Entry 7XN6 (electron microscopy, 3.45 A resolution); this record covers chains A and C of the 4 polymer chains in the assembly.

[Chain A (and C)]
Protein: Caspase-3
Source organism: Homo sapiens
Notes: EC 3.4.22.56; chain C of this document is another copy of the same molecule, construct and numbering; everything in this record applies to it too
UniProt: P42574 (CASP3_HUMAN); residues 1-277 here = UniProt positions 1-277
Amino-acid sequence (277 residues; numbered 1 to 277; the number before each row is that of its first residue):
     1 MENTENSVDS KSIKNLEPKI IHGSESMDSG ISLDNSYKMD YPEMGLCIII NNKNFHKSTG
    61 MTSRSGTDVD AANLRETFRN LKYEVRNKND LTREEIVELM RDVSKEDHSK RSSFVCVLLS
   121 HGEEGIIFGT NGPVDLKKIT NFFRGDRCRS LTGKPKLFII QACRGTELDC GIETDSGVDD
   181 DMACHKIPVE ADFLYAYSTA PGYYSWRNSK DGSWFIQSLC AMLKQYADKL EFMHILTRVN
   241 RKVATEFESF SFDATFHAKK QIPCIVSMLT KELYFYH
Disordered / not traced: 1-34, 164-184, 250-259, 277 (chain C: 1-34, 54-67, 122-132, 163-185, 202-211, 247-260, 277)
Modified / non-standard residues: R207 (ADP-riboxanated arginine; A1LTQ)
Swiss-Prot annotation at these positions:
  - active site: H121, C163
  - modified residue: M1 (N-acetylmethionine), K11 (N6-acetyllysine), S26 (Phosphoserine), C163 (S-nitrosocysteine)
  - mutagenesis: D9 (D9A: In P3-D3A mutant; abolished cleavage and activation, leading to prevent thiol protease activity; when associated with A-28 and A-175), D28 (D28A: In P3-D3A mutant; abolished cleavage and activation, leading to prevent thiol protease activity; when associated with A-9 and A-175), D175 (D175A: In P3-D3A mutant; abolished cleavage and activation, leading to prevent thiol protease activity; when associated with A-9 and A-28)

[How chain A and chain C interact]
Residue-residue contacts (33):
  N35(A) - R238(C)
  N35(A) - R241(C)
  E124(A) - K186(C)  salt bridge
  H185(A) - I187(C)
  V189(A) - I262(C)
  V189(A) - C264(C)  hydrophobic
  E190(A) - I262(C)
  A191(A) - I262(C)
  E231(A) - H234(C)  salt bridge
  H234(A) - E231(C)  salt bridge
  H234(A) - H234(C)
  H234(A) - E272(C)  salt bridge
  T237(A) - T270(C)
  R238(A) - N35(C)
  N240(A) - M268(C)
  N240(A) - L269(C)
  R241(A) - N35(C)  hydrogen bond
  R241(A) - T270(C)
  R241(A) - K271(C)
  I262(A) - V189(C)
  I262(A) - E190(C)
  I262(A) - A191(C)
  P263(A) - M268(C)
  I265(A) - I265(C)
  I265(A) - V266(C)
  I265(A) - S267(C)  hydrogen bond (backbone-backbone)
  V266(A) - I265(C)
  S267(A) - I265(C)  hydrogen bond (backbone-backbone)
  L269(A) - T237(C)
  L269(A) - N240(C)
  T270(A) - T237(C)
  T270(A) - R241(C)  hydrogen bond (backbone-side chain)
  E272(A) - H234(C)
Also at the interface, not in a pair above, chain A (26 interface residues in all): K186, M233, Q261, C264, M268, K271
Also at the interface, not in a pair above, chain C (25 interface residues in all): M233, Q261, P263

[Summary]
26 residues of chain A face 25 of chain C across their interface; the contacts include 4 hydrogen bonds and 4
salt bridges. Polar pairs include E124(A)-K186(C), E231(A)-H234(C) and H234(A)-E272(C).
Chain A and chain C are both Caspase-3 (Homo sapiens); the structure, Cryo-EM structure of CopC-CaM-caspase-3
with ADPR-deacylization, was determined by electron microscopy together with 7XN4 and 7XN5 from the same
study.
